8OPM - chains A and B of the 3 polymer chains in the assembly; structure by electron microscopy, 3.70 A resolution.

== Chain A (and B) ==
Molecule: Spike glycoprotein, General control transcription factor GCN4
Source organism: Human coronavirus HKU1
Notes: chain B of this document is another copy of the same molecule, construct and numbering; everything in this record applies to it too
UniProt: chimeric construct of E0YJ44, P03069: residues 12-1266 from E0YJ44 (E0YJ44_CVHK1) positions 12-1266 (same numbers); residues 1270-1301 from P03069 positions 249-278 (offset varies)
Chain sequence (1326 residues; row label = number of the first residue in the row; numbers below 1 keep their minus sign (Met-10 is residue -10)):
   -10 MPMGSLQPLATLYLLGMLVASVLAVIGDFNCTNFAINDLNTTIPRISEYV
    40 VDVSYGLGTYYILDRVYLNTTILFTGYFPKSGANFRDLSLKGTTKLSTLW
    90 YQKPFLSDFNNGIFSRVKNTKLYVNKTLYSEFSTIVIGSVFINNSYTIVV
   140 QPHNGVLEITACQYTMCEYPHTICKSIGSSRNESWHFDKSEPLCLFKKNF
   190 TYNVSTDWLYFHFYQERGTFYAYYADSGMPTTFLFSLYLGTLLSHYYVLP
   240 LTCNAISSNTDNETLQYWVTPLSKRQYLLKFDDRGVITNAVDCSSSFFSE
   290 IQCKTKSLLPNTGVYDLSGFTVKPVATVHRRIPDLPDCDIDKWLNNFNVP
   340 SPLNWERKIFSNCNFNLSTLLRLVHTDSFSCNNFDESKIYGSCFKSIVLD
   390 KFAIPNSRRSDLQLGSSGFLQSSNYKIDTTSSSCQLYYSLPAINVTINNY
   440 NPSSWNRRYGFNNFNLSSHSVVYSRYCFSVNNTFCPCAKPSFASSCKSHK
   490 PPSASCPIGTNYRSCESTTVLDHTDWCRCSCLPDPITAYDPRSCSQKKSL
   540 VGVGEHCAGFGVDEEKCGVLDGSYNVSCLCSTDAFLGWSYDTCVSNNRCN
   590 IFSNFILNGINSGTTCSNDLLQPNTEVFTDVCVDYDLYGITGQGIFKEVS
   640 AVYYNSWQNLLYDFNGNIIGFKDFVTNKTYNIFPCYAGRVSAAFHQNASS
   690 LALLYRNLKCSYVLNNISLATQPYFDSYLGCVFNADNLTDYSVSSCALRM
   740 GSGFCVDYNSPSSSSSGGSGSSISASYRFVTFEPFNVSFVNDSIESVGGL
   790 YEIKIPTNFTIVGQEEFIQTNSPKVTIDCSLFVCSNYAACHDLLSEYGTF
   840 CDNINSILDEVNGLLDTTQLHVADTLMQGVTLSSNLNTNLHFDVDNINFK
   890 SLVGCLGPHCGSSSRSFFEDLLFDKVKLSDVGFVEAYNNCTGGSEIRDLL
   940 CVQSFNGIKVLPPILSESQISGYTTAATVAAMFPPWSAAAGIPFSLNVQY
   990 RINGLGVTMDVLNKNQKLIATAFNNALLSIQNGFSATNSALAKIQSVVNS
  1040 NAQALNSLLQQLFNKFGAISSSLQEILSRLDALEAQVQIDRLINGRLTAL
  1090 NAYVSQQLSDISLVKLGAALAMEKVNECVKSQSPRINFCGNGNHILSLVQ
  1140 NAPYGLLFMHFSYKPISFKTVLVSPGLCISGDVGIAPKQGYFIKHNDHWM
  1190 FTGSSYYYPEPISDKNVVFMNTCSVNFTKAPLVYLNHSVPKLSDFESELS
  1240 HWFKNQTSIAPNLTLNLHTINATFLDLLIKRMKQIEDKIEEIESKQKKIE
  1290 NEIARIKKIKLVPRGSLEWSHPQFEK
Disordered / not traced: -10 to 13, 749-764, 1224-1315
Differences from the reference sequence: initiating methionine (-10); expression tag (-9 to 11, 1302-1315); engineered mutation Gly756 (Arg in E0YJ44), Gly757 (Arg in E0YJ44), Ser758 (Lys in E0YJ44), Gly759 (Arg in E0YJ44), Ser760 (Arg in E0YJ44), Ile1274 (Leu253 in P03069), Ile1278 (Val257 in P03069), Ile1281 (Leu260 in P03069), Glu1282 (Leu261 in P03069), Gln1285 (Asn264 in P03069), Lys1286 (Tyr265 in P03069), Lys1287 (His266 in P03069), Ile1288 (Leu267 in P03069), Ile1292 (Val271 in P03069), Ile1295 (Leu274 in P03069); linker (1267-1269); insertion (1297-1298)
Disulfides: Cys20-Cys156, Cys151-Cys183, Cys163-Cys242, Cys282-Cys292, Cys327-Cys352, Cys370-Cys423, Cys382-Cys605, Cys466-Cys546, Cys474-Cys495, Cys476-Cys567, Cys485-Cys516, Cys504-Cys518, Cys520-Cys533, Cys556-Cys569, Cys582-Cys588, Cys621-Cys674, Cys699-Cys720, Cys735-Cys744, Cys818-Cys840, Cys823-Cys829, Cys894-Cys899, Cys929-Cys940, Cys1117-Cys1128, Cys1167-Cys1212
Covalently attached groups: N-acetylglucosamine (NAG) linked to Asn19, Asn29, Asn58, Asn171, Asn188, Asn192, Asn355, Asn433, Asn454, Asn470, Asn564, Asn666, Asn686, Asn705, Asn726, Asn775, Asn780, Asn797, Asn928, Asn1215; glycan linked to Asn132
Ligand contacts: N-acetylglucosamine (NAG; 2-acetamido-2-deoxy-beta-D-glucopyranose): Ile525, Ala527, Tyr528, Pro530
What the authors report for this chain:
  - binding site for alpha2: Lys80, Thr82, Trp89
  - contacts within the chain: Thr30-Trp89 (hydrogen bond)
  - conformationally variable residues (domain motion, loop rearrangement, order/disorder transition, register shift): Val14 to Val39
  - post-translational modification sites: Asn29
  - binding site for N-acetyl-alpha-neuraminic acid: Thr82, Lys84 (from molecular simulation)
  - contacts within the chain: Thr31-Trp89, Pro33-Phe94 (hydrophobic contact), Arg34-Asp76 (backbone contact), Ser36-Phe74 (backbone contact), Leu28-Ser86 (hydrogen bond) (from molecular simulation)
  - conformationally variable residues (register shift): Arg34, Ser36 (from molecular simulation)

== How chain A and chain B interact ==
Contacting residue pairs - 148 pairs, chain A then chain B:
  Ser307(A) - Asp817(B)  hydrogen bond
  Ser307(A) - Ser819(B)
  Ser307(A) - Leu820(B)
  Gly308(A) - Ser819(B)
  Gly308(A) - Leu820(B)
  Arg346(A) - Tyr227(B)  hydrogen bond
  Arg346(A) - Leu228(B)  hydrogen bond (side chain-backbone)
  Arg346(A) - Gly229(B)
  Ile348(A) - Leu184(B)  hydrophobic
  Phe373(A) - Arg1068(B)
  Asp374(A) - Arg1068(B)
  Asp374(A) - Leu1069(B)
  Asp374(A) - Asp1070(B)  hydrogen bond (side chain-backbone)
  Ser376(A) - Asp1070(B)
  Lys377(A) - Leu1066(B)  hydrogen bond (side chain-backbone)
  Lys377(A) - Ser1067(B)
  Lys377(A) - Arg1068(B)
  Lys377(A) - Leu1069(B)  hydrogen bond (side chain-backbone)
  Lys377(A) - Asp1070(B)
  Lys384(A) - Leu52(B)
  Val387(A) - Tyr227(B)  hydrophobic
  Ser406(A) - Glu375(B)  hydrogen bond
  Phe408(A) - Thr365(B)
  Tyr439(A) - Asn133(B)
  Pro441(A) - Asn133(B)
  Ser443(A) - Val129(B)
  Ser443(A) - Ile131(B)
  Tyr465(A) - Leu360(B)
  Tyr465(A) - Arg361(B)
  Asn471(A) - Gln91(B)  hydrogen bond
  Asp523(A) - Arg361(B)  salt bridge
  Ile525(A) - Arg361(B)
  Thr526(A) - Arg361(B)
  Asp529(A) - Leu610(B)
  Arg531(A) - Leu610(B)
  Val542(A) - Gly229(B)
  Gly543(A) - Gly229(B)
  Gly543(A) - Thr230(B)  hydrogen bond (backbone-backbone)
  Glu544(A) - Thr230(B)
  Ile595(A) - Tyr227(B)
  Ile599(A) - Arg1068(B)
  Asn600(A) - Glu1064(B)  hydrogen bond
  Thr630(A) - Gln1063(B)
  Gln632(A) - Asn825(B)
  Lys636(A) - Gly932(B)
  Tyr642(A) - Leu57(B)  hydrophobic
  Trp646(A) - Leu52(B)
  Trp646(A) - Thr221(B)
  Gln647(A) - Val55(B)
  Asn648(A) - Asp53(B)
  Leu649(A) - Asp53(B)
  Leu649(A) - Arg54(B)
  Leu649(A) - Val55(B)
  Leu650(A) - Val55(B)
  Leu650(A) - Leu57(B)  hydrophobic
  Tyr651(A) - Arg54(B)
  Tyr651(A) - Val55(B)  hydrogen bond (backbone-backbone)
  Asp652(A) - Tyr56(B)
  Phe653(A) - Thr59(B)
  Phe653(A) - Ile61(B)
  Phe653(A) - Gln1049(B)
  Asn654(A) - Gln1049(B)  hydrogen bond
  Asn654(A) - Phe1052(B)
  Asn656(A) - Phe1052(B)
  Ile658(A) - Ile935(B)  hydrophobic
  Ile671(A) - Ile935(B)
  Phe672(A) - Gly932(B)
  Phe672(A) - Glu934(B)
  Pro673(A) - Phe944(B)  hydrophobic
  Cys674(A) - Phe944(B)
  Tyr675(A) - Phe944(B)  hydrophobic
  Ala676(A) - Leu820(B)
  Arg678(A) - Thr815(B)  hydrogen bond
  Arg678(A) - Asp817(B)  salt bridge
  Arg695(A) - Pro951(B)
  Asn696(A) - Tyr926(B)
  Asn696(A) - Asn927(B)
  Asn696(A) - Lys948(B)  hydrogen bond
  Leu697(A) - Thr930(B)
  Tyr717(A) - Val923(B)
  Arg738(A) - Leu859(B)
  Arg738(A) - Ile953(B)
  Gly740(A) - Pro952(B)
  Gly740(A) - Ile953(B)
  Ser741(A) - Pro952(B)  hydrogen bond (backbone-backbone)
  Ser741(A) - Ile953(B)  hydrogen bond (backbone-backbone)
  Ser741(A) - Ser955(B)
  Gly742(A) - Ile953(B)  hydrogen bond (backbone-backbone)
  Gly742(A) - Gln958(B)
  Phe771(A) - Ile953(B)  hydrophobic
  Phe771(A) - Gln958(B)  hydrogen bond (backbone-side chain)
  Glu772(A) - Tyr962(B)
  Pro773(A) - Leu859(B)  hydrophobic
  Pro773(A) - Leu954(B)  hydrophobic
  Phe774(A) - Leu859(B)
  Phe774(A) - Ala862(B)  hydrophobic
  Phe774(A) - Asp863(B)
  Phe774(A) - Tyr962(B)  hydrogen bond (backbone-side chain)
  Val776(A) - Val869(B)
  Val776(A) - Thr870(B)
  Val776(A) - Leu871(B)  hydrophobic
  Ser777(A) - Leu871(B)  hydrogen bond (backbone-backbone)
  Phe778(A) - Leu871(B)
  Phe778(A) - Ser872(B)
  Phe778(A) - Ser873(B)
  Val779(A) - Leu871(B)  hydrogen bond (backbone-backbone)
  Val779(A) - Ser872(B)  hydrogen bond (backbone-side chain)
  Val779(A) - Ser873(B)  hydrogen bond (backbone-backbone)
  Asn780(A) - Asn874(B)
  Asp781(A) - Ser872(B)  hydrogen bond (backbone-side chain)
  Asp781(A) - Asn874(B)  hydrogen bond (backbone-side chain)
  Ser782(A) - Asn874(B)
  Ile783(A) - Ser872(B)
  Ile783(A) - Leu875(B)  hydrophobic
  Ile783(A) - Pro973(B)
  Glu784(A) - His880(B)  salt bridge
  Tyr790(A) - Pro973(B)  hydrophobic
  Tyr790(A) - Trp975(B)  hydrophobic
  Ile792(A) - Pro974(B)  hydrophobic
  Gln1050(A) - Thr838(B)  hydrogen bond
  Asn1053(A) - Glu835(B)  hydrogen bond (side chain-backbone)
  Asn1053(A) - Thr838(B)  hydrogen bond
  Lys1054(A) - Glu835(B)  salt bridge
  Phe1055(A) - Tyr836(B)  hydrophobic
  Phe1055(A) - Phe839(B)  hydrophobic
  Gly1056(A) - Glu835(B)
  Leu1105(A) - Leu1105(B)  hydrophobic
  Pro1123(A) - Pro1123(B)
  Arg1124(A) - Glu1116(B)  salt bridge
  Arg1124(A) - Arg1124(B)
  Ile1125(A) - Asn1115(B)
  Ile1125(A) - Ser1120(B)
  Asn1126(A) - Gln867(B)
  Asn1126(A) - Asn1115(B)  hydrogen bond (backbone-side chain)
  Asn1130(A) - Gln867(B)  hydrogen bond
  Gly1131(A) - Gln867(B)
  Pro1164(A) - Pro982(B)
  Pro1164(A) - Leu985(B)  hydrophobic
  Ala1175(A) - Tyr989(B)
  Tyr1180(A) - Gly980(B)
  Met1209(A) - Met998(B)  hydrophobic
  Asn1210(A) - Asp999(B)
  Thr1211(A) - Met998(B)
  Thr1211(A) - Asp999(B)
  Thr1211(A) - Asn1002(B)
  Cys1212(A) - Asn1002(B)
  Ser1213(A) - Asn1002(B)
  Phe1216(A) - Leu985(B)  hydrophobic
Also at the interface, not in a pair above, chain A (112 interface residues in all): Asn372, Ser381, Arg397, Ser442, Pro530, Asn597, Gly677, Ser1046, Arg1080, Asn1083, Ala1088, Ala1091, Gln1095, Ser1098, Leu1102, Phe1127, Phe1208, Asn1215
Also at the interface, not in a pair above, chain B (110 interface residues in all): Tyr50, Ile51, Arg273, Thr358, Asp366, Phe368, Gly837, Asn842, Ile846, Met866, Asn876, Asp884, Val920, Leu950, Phe972, Lys1003, Glu1073, Asp1079, Asn1083, Asn1090, Leu1097, Ser1101, Glu1112, Ser1122, Lys1204

== Summary ==
Chain A and chain B form an interface of 112 and 110 residues respectively, with 30 hydrogen bonds and 5 salt
bridges. Polar pairs include Asp523(A)-Arg361(B), Arg678(A)-Asp817(B) and Glu784(A)-His880(B). Chain A binds
N-acetylglucosamine. The paper reports a binding site for alpha2 at Lys80(A), Thr82(A) and Trp89(A); a binding
site for N-acetyl-alpha-neuraminic acid at Thr82(A) and Lys84(A).
Chain A and chain B are both Spike glycoprotein, General control transcription factor GCN4 (Human coronavirus
HKU1); the structure, Human Coronavirus HKU1 spike glycoprotein in complex with an alpha2,8-linked
9-O-acetylated disialoside (closed state), was determined by electron microscopy, deposited together with
8OHN, 8OPN and 8OPO.
